PDB entry 4TNU | X-ray diffraction, 2.90 A resolution | chains A and B

== Chain A (and B) ==
Name: Aspartoacylase
From: Homo sapiens
Notes: EC 3.5.1.15; chain B of this document is another copy of the same molecule, construct and numbering; everything in this record applies to it too
UniProt: P45381 (ACY2_HUMAN); numbering as in UniProt (aligned over 1-313)
Chain sequence (313 residues; each row starts with the number of its first residue):
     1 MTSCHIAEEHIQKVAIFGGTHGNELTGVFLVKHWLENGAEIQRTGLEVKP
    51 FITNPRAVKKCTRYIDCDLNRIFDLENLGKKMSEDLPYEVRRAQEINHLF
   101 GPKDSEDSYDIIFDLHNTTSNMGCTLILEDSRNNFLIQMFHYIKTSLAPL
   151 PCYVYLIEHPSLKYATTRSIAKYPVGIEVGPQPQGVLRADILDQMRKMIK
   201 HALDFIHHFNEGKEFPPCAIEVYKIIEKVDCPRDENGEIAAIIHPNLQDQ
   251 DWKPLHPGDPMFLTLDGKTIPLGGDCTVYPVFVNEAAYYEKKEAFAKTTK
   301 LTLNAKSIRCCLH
Disordered / not traced: 1-9, 311-313
Differences from the reference sequence: engineered mutation C231 (Tyr in P45381)
Bound ions: Zn2+: H21, E24, H116 (together with N-phosphonomethyl-L-aspartic acid)
Ligand contacts: N-phosphonomethyl-L-aspartic acid (AS9; N-[hydroxy(methyl)phosphoryl]-L-aspartic acid): H21, E24, R63, D68, N70, R71, H116, N117, T118, I127, I157, Y164, R168, E178, F282, E285, Y288

== How chain A and chain B interact ==
Contacting residue pairs (39):
  F29(A) - I239(B)
  F29(A) - L265(B)  hydrophobic
  K32(A) - E238(B)
  H33(A) - L265(B)
  T119(A) - P183(B)
  P183(A) - T119(B)
  P183(A) - P183(B)  hydrophobic
  G185(A) - Y289(B)
  V186(A) - N284(B)
  V186(A) - A286(B)  hydrophobic
  V186(A) - Y289(B)
  L187(A) - N284(B)  hydrogen bond (backbone-side chain)
  L187(A) - Y289(B)  hydrogen bond (backbone-side chain)
  R188(A) - Q248(B)
  R188(A) - D249(B)  salt bridge
  A189(A) - I242(B)  hydrophobic
  A189(A) - I243(B)
  A189(A) - P245(B)
  L192(A) - L265(B)  hydrophobic
  R196(A) - L265(B)  hydrogen bond (side chain-backbone)
  I239(A) - F29(B)
  I242(A) - F29(B)  hydrophobic
  I242(A) - L187(B)  hydrophobic
  I242(A) - A189(B)  hydrophobic
  I243(A) - A189(B)
  P245(A) - A189(B)
  Q248(A) - R188(B)
  D249(A) - R188(B)  salt bridge
  L265(A) - F29(B)  hydrophobic
  L265(A) - H33(B)
  L265(A) - L192(B)  hydrophobic
  L265(A) - R196(B)  hydrogen bond (backbone-side chain)
  D266(A) - H33(B)
  N284(A) - V186(B)
  N284(A) - L187(B)  hydrogen bond (side chain-backbone)
  A286(A) - V186(B)  hydrophobic
  Y289(A) - G185(B)
  Y289(A) - V186(B)
  Y289(A) - L187(B)  hydrogen bond (side chain-backbone)
Other interface residues (no listed pair), chain A (27 interface residues in all): L25, L30, Q184, E238
Other interface residues (no listed pair), chain B (27 interface residues in all): L25, L30, K32, Q184, D266

== In short ==
Chain A and chain B each contribute 27 residues to their interface; the contacts include 6 hydrogen bonds and
2 salt bridges. Polar pairs include R188(A)-D249(B), L187(A)-N284(B) and L187(A)-Y289(B). Chain A binds
N-phosphonomethyl-L-aspartic acid. The Zn2+ site is built by H21(A), E24(A) and H116(A).
Both chains are Aspartoacylase (Homo sapiens). Entry 4TNU (Human brain aspartoacylase mutant Y231C complex
with intermediate analog (N-phosphonomethyl-L-aspartate)) was determined by X-ray diffraction, deposited
together with 4MRI and 4NFR.
